Entry 8TXH (X-ray diffraction, 1.20 A resolution); this record covers chain A.

[Chain A]
Protein: GTPase KRas
From: Homo sapiens
Notes: EC 3.6.5.2; engineered mutation(s): G12D
UniProt: P01116 (RASK_HUMAN), isoform P01116-2; residue numbers follow UniProt; this construct covers 1-169
Sequence (170 residues; numbered 0 to 169; the number before each row is that of its first residue; numbering starts at 0):
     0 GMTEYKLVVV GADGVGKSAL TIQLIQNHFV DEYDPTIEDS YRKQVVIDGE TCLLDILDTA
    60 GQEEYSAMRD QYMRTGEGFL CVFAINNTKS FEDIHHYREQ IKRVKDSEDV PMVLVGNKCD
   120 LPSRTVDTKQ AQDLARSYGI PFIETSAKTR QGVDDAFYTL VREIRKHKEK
Differences from the reference sequence: expression tag (0); variant D12 (Gly in P01116)
Swiss-Prot annotation at these positions:
  - motif: Y32 to Y40 (Effector region)
  - binding site (GTP): G10, A11, G13 to A18, V29 to T35, A59, G60, N116 to D119
  - modified residue: M1 (N-acetylmethionine), T2 (N-acetylthreonine), K104 (N6-acetyllysine)
  - glycosylation: T35 (Microbial infection: O-linked (Glc) threonine)
  - natural variant: K5 (K5E: In NS3; K5N: In GASC), G10 (G10GG: In AML), D12 (G12D: In GASC, JMML and SFM; this construct carries the variant), G13 (G13D: In GASC, JMML and OES; G13R: In pylocytic astrocytoma), V14 (V14I: In NS3), L19 (L19F: In OES), Q22 (Q22E: In CFC2; Q22R: In NS3), P34 (P34L: In NS3; P34Q: In NS3; P34R: In CFC2), I36 (I36M: In NS3), T58 (T58I: In NS3), A59 (A59T: In GASC), G60 (G60R: In CFC2; G60S: In NS3), 8 further natural variant entries in UniProt
  - mutagenesis: D38 (D38A: Decreased interaction with MAPKAP1/SIN1), Y40 (Y40A: Decreased interaction with MAPKAP1/SIN1), Q61 (Q61L: Promotes GTP binding)
Ion coordination: Mg2+: S17 (together with GDP)
Ligand contacts:
  - GDP (guanosine-5'-diphosphate): A11, D12, G13, V14, G15, K16, S17, A18, F28, V29, D30, E31, Y32, D57, N116, K117, D119, L120, S145, A146, K147
  - VR5 ((4P)-2-amino-4-{4-[(1R,5S)-3,8-diazabicyclo[3.2.1]octan-3-yl]-8-fluoro-2-{[(2R,4R,7aS)-2-fluorotetrahydro-1H-pyrrolizin-7a(5H)-yl]methoxy}-6-(trifluoromethyl)quinazolin-7-yl}-7-fluoro-1-benzothiophene-3-carbonitrile): V9, G10, A11, D12, E37, T58, A59, G60, Q61, E62, E63, Y64, R68, D69, M72, F78, K88, D92, H95, Y96, Q99, I100, R102, V103
Reported in the primary citation:
  - binding site for VR5: D12, T58, G60, E63, R68, M72

[In short]
Bound to chain A: GDP and compound VR5. From UniProt: 21 GTP-binding residues and 3 mutagenesis sites. From
the paper: a binding site for VR5 at D12, T58 and G60 among others.
Chain A is GTPase KRas (Homo sapiens); the structure, Crystal structure of KRAS G12D in complex with GDP and
compound 14, was determined by X-ray diffraction together with 8TXE and 8TXG from the same study.
